PDB entry 6K28 | X-ray diffraction, 2.00 A resolution | chains A and C of the 3 polymer chains in the assembly

# Chain A (and C)
Molecule: Hydroxyethylthiazole kinase
Organism: Klebsiella pneumoniae
Notes: EC 2.7.1.50; chain C of this document is another copy of the same molecule, construct and numbering; everything in this record applies to it too
Reference sequence: W9BB97 (W9BB97_KLEPN); residue numbers follow UniProt; this construct covers 1-257
Sequence (257 residues; row label = number of the first residue in the row):
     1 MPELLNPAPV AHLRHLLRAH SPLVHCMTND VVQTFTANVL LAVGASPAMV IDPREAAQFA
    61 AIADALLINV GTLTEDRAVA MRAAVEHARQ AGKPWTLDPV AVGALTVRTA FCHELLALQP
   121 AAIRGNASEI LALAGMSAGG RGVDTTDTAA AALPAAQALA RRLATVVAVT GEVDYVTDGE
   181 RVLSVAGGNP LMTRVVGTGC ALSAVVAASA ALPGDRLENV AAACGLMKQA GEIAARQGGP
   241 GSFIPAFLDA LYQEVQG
Disordered / not traced: 1-8, 137-147, 255-257 (chain C: 1-6, 139-147, 255-257)
Metal / ion sites: Mg2+: Asp98, Glu129
Small-molecule neighbours:
  - 2-(4-methyl-thiazol-5-yl)-ethanol (TZE), molecule 1: Asn29, Val31, Val32, Gly71, Thr72, Val100, Val196, Cys200
  - 2-(4-methyl-thiazol-5-yl)-ethanol (TZE), molecule 2: Pro47, Ala48, Met49

# Interface between chain A and chain C
Pairs across the interface (42):
  Asp30(A) - Gln33(C)
  Asp30(A) - Ile51(C)
  Val31(A) - Gln33(C)
  Val31(A) - Thr34(C)  hydrogen bond (backbone-side chain)
  Val31(A) - Ala37(C)  hydrophobic
  Val31(A) - Met49(C)  hydrophobic
  Gly71(A) - Met49(C)
  Thr72(A) - Met49(C)
  Thr72(A) - Ile51(C)
  Leu73(A) - Asp52(C)
  Thr74(A) - Ile51(C)
  Glu75(A) - Asp52(C)
  Glu75(A) - Arg54(C)  salt bridge
  Ala104(A) - Gln58(C)  hydrogen bond (backbone-side chain)
  Leu105(A) - Glu55(C)
  Leu105(A) - Gln58(C)
  Leu105(A) - Phe59(C)  hydrophobic
  Thr106(A) - Gln58(C)  hydrogen bond (backbone-side chain)
  Val107(A) - Asp52(C)
  Val107(A) - Arg54(C)
  Val107(A) - Glu55(C)
  Arg108(A) - Glu55(C)  salt bridge
  Leu191(A) - Tyr252(C)
  Thr193(A) - Leu41(C)
  Arg194(A) - Leu41(C)  hydrogen bond (side chain-backbone)
  Arg194(A) - Gly44(C)
  Arg194(A) - Ala45(C)  hydrogen bond (side chain-backbone)
  Val195(A) - Asn38(C)
  Val195(A) - Leu41(C)
  Val196(A) - Thr34(C)
  Val196(A) - Asn38(C)  hydrogen bond (backbone-side chain)
  Val196(A) - Leu41(C)
  Gly238(A) - Tyr252(C)
  Gly239(A) - Asp249(C)
  Pro240(A) - Asp249(C)
  Pro240(A) - Tyr252(C)
  Gly241(A) - Pro245(C)
  Gly241(A) - Leu248(C)
  Gly241(A) - Asp249(C)  hydrogen bond (backbone-side chain)
  Ser242(A) - Pro245(C)
  Ser242(A) - Asp249(C)  hydrogen bond
  Ile244(A) - Asn38(C)
Other interface residues (no listed pair), chain A (24 interface residues in all): Asp76
Other interface residues (no listed pair), chain C (23 interface residues in all): Leu40, Ala42, Val50, Asp76, Gln253

# Summary
The interface between chain A and chain C involves 24 residues on one side and 23 on the other, with 8
hydrogen bonds and 2 salt bridges. Polar contacts include Glu75(A)-Arg54(C), Arg108(A)-Glu55(C) and
Val31(A)-Thr34(C). Ligands of chain A: 2-(4-methyl-thiazol-5-yl)-ethanol.
Both chains are Hydroxyethylthiazole kinase (Klebsiella pneumoniae). Entry 6K28 (Crystal structure of the
5-(Hydroxyethyl)-methylthiazole Kinase ThiM from Klebsiella pneumonia in complex with TZE) was determined by
X-ray diffraction together with 6JYY from the same study.
